PDB entry 9C0U | X-ray diffraction, 3.59 A resolution | chains L and A of the 4 polymer chains in the assembly

Chain L:
Molecule: Antibody 31.b.09 Fab light chain
Organism: Homo sapiens
Notes: antibody fragment or engineered binder
Sequence (218 residues; row label = number of the first residue in the row):
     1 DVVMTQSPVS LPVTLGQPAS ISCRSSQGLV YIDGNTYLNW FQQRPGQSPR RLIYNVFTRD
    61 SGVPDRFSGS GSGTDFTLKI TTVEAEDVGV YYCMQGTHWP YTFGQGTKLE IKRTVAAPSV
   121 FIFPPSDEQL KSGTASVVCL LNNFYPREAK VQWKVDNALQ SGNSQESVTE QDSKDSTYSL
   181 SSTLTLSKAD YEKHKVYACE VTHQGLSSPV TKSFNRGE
Disulfides: Cys23-Cys93

Chain A:
Molecule: Hemagglutinin
Organism: Influenza A virus
Sequence (504 residues; numbered 10 to 506 plus 7 insertion-coded residues; the number before each row is that of its first residue; a row labelled like 125a-125b holds insertion residues (125a, then the next letters in order)):
    10 GDTLCIGYHA NNSTDTVDTV LEKNVTVTHS VNLLEDKHNG KLCDLD
   55a G
    56 VKPLILRDCS VAGWLLGNPM CDEFINVP
   83a E
    84 WSYIVEKANP VND
   96a L
    97 CYPGDFNDYE ELKHLLSRIN HFEKIQIIP
125a-125b KS
   126 SWSSHEAS
  133a L
   134 GVSSACPYQG KSSFFRNVVW LIKKNSTYPT IKRSYNNTNQ EDLLVLWGIH HPNDAAEQTK
   194 LYQNPTTYIS VGTSTLNQRL VPRIATRSKV NGQSGRMEFF WTILKPNDAI NFESNGNFIA
   254 PEYAYKI
  260a V
   261 KKGDSTIMKS ELEYGNCNTT CQTPKGAINT SLPFQNIHPI TIGKCPKYVK STKLRLATGL
   321 RNVPSIQSRG LFGAIAGFIE GGWTGMVDGW YGYHHQNEQG SGYAADLKST QNAIDGITNK
   381 VNSVIEKMNT QFTAVGKEFN HLEKRIENLN KKVDDGFLDI WTYNAELLVL LENERTLDYH
   441 DSNVKNLYEK VRSQLKNNAK EIGNGCFEFY HKCDNTCMES VKNGTYDYPK YSEEAKLNRE
   501 EIDSGR
Disordered / not traced: 326-506
Disulfides: Cys52-Cys277, Cys64-Cys76

How chain L and chain A interact:
Contacting residue pairs (13):
  Tyr31(L) with Val40(A)
  Ile32(L) with His38(A); Ser39(A); Val40(A); Thr318(A), hydrogen bond (backbone-side chain)
  Asp33(L) with Ser39(A)
  Gly34(L) with Ser39(A); Val40(A)
  Val56(L) with Ser291(A)
  Phe57(L) with Thr290(A); Ser291(A)
  Ser72(L) with Ser291(A)
  Lys79(L) with Lys304(A)
Also at the interface, not in a pair above, chain L (10 interface residues in all): Val30, Gly71
Also at the interface, not in a pair above, chain A (8 interface residues in all): Asn289

In short:
Chain L and chain A form an interface of 10 and 8 residues respectively; the contacts include 1 hydrogen bond.
The hydrogen-bonded pair is Ile32(L)-Thr318(A).
Chain L is Antibody 31.b.09 Fab light chain (Homo sapiens) and chain A is Hemagglutinin (Influenza A virus);
the structure, Crystal structure of chimeric hemagglutinin cH5/1 in complex with broad protective antibody
31.b.09, was determined by X-ray diffraction, deposited together with 9C0X, 9C22 and 9C0V.
